5G1P - chains E and F of the 3 polymer chains in the assembly; structure by X-ray diffraction, 3.19 A resolution.

[Chain E (and F)]
Protein: Cad protein
Organism: Homo sapiens
Notes: EC 2.1.3.2; chain F of this document is another copy of the same molecule, construct and numbering; everything in this record applies to it too
Reference sequence: P27708 (PYR1_HUMAN); residues 1915-2225 here = UniProt positions 1915-2225
Amino-acid sequence (314 residues; each row starts with the number of its first residue):
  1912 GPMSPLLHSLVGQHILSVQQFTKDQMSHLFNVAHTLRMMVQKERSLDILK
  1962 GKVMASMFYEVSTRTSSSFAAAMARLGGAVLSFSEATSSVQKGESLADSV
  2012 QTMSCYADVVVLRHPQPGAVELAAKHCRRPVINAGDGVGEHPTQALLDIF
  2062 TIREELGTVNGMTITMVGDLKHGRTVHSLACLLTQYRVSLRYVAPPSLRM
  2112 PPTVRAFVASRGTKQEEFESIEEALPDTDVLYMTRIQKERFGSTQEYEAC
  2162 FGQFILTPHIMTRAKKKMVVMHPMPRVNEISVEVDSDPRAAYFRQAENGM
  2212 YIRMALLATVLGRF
Disordered / not traced: 1912-1918, 2109-2110, 2154-2157, 2195-2196 (chain F: 1912-1914, 2105-2110, 2157)
Sequence notes: expression tag (1912-1914)
Ligand contacts: phosphoric acid mono(formamide)ester (CP): Ser-1973, Thr-1974, Arg-1975, Thr-1976, Arg-2024, His-2052, Gln-2055, Pro-2184, Met-2185, Pro-2186
Swiss-Prot annotation at these positions:
  - binding site (carbamoyl phosphate): Arg-1975, Thr-1976, Arg-2024, His-2052, Gln-2055, Met-2185, Pro-2186
  - binding site (L-aspartate): Lys-2003, Arg-2085, Arg-2146
  - modified residue: Ser-1938 (Phosphoserine)
  - natural variant: Arg-2024 (R2024Q: In DEE50)

[Chain E / chain F interface]
Contacting residue pairs - 39 pairs, chain E then chain F:
  Glu-1954(E) / Lys-1963(F)  salt bridge
  Glu-1954(E) / Arg-2224(F)  salt bridge
  Ser-1956(E) / Lys-1961(F)
  Asp-1958(E) / Lys-1961(F)  salt bridge
  Val-1972(E) / Thr-1998(F)
  Val-1972(E) / Ser-1999(F)
  Val-1972(E) / Gln-2002(F)
  Ser-1973(E) / Thr-1998(F)
  Ser-1973(E) / Ser-1999(F)
  Ser-1973(E) / Ser-2000(F)
  Thr-1974(E) / Phe-1994(F)
  Thr-1974(E) / Ser-1999(F)
  Thr-1974(E) / Ser-2000(F)  hydrogen bond (side chain-backbone)
  Arg-1975(E) / Ser-2000(F)
  Arg-1975(E) / Glu-2005(F)  salt bridge
  Arg-1975(E) / Thr-2013(F)
  Arg-1975(E) / Tyr-2017(F)  hydrogen bond (backbone-side chain)
  Ser-1978(E) / Leu-1992(F)
  Ser-1978(E) / Met-2014(F)
  Ser-1978(E) / Tyr-2017(F)
  Ser-1979(E) / Tyr-2017(F)
  Ala-1981(E) / Leu-1992(F)  hydrophobic
  Ala-1982(E) / Tyr-2017(F)
  Ala-1985(E) / Ala-1990(F)  hydrophobic
  Arg-1986(E) / Gly-1962(F)  hydrogen bond (side chain-backbone)
  Arg-1986(E) / Val-1964(F)
  Arg-1986(E) / Asp-2019(F)  salt bridge
  Met-2185(E) / Asp-2009(F)
  Pro-2186(E) / Glu-2005(F)
  Arg-2187(E) / Gly-2004(F)
  Arg-2187(E) / Glu-2005(F)
  Arg-2187(E) / Asp-2009(F)  salt bridge
  Val-2188(E) / Gly-2004(F)
  Phe-2204(E) / Asp-2009(F)
  Phe-2204(E) / Gln-2012(F)
  Phe-2204(E) / Thr-2013(F)
  Phe-2204(E) / Cys-2016(F)
  Ala-2207(E) / Tyr-2017(F)  hydrogen bond (backbone-side chain)
  Met-2211(E) / Tyr-2017(F)  hydrophobic
Interface residues without a listed pair, chain E (22 interface residues in all): Arg-2146, Glu-2208
Interface residues without a listed pair, chain F (23 interface residues in all): Lys-2003, Ala-2018

[Summary]
22 residues of chain E face 23 of chain F across their interface, with 4 hydrogen bonds and 6 salt bridges.
Polar pairs include Glu-1954(E)/Lys-1963(F), Glu-1954(E)/Arg-2224(F) and Asp-1958(E)/Lys-1961(F). Ligands of
chain E: phosphoric acid mono(formamide)ester.
Chain E and chain F are both Cad protein (Homo sapiens); the structure, Aspartate transcarbamoylase domain of
human CAD bound to carbamoyl phosphate, was determined by X-ray diffraction, deposited together with 5G1N and
5G1O.
